9AVO - chains D and A of the 4 polymer chains in the assembly; structure by X-ray diffraction, 3.00 A resolution.

# Chain D
Molecule: Fab Light Chain
Source organism: Homo sapiens
Notes: antibody fragment or engineered binder
Chain sequence (215 residues; each row starts with the number of its first residue; numbering starts at 0):
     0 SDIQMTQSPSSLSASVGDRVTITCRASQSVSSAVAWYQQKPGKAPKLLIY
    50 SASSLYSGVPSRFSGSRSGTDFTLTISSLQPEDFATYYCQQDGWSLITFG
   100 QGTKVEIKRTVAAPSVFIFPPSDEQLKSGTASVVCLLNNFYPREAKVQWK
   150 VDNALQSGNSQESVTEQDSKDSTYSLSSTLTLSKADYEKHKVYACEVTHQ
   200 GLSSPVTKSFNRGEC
Not modelled in the structure: 0-1, 213-214
Disulfide bonds: Cys23-Cys88, Cys134-Cys194

# Chain A
Molecule: Histone chaperone ASF1
Source organism: Homo sapiens
Reference sequence: P32447 (ASF1_YEAST); residues 5-162 here correspond to UniProt positions 2-159 (UniProt number = residue number - 3)
Chain sequence (164 residues; numbered 1 to 164; the number before each row is that of its first residue):
     1 QGSSSIVSLLGIKVLNNPAKFTDPYEFEITFECLESLKHDLEWKLTYVGS
    51 SRSLDHDQELDSILVGPVPVGVNKFVFSADPPSAELIPASELVSVTVILL
   101 SCSYDGREFVRVGYYVNNEYDEEELRENPPAKVQVDHIVRNILAEKPRVT
   151 RFNIVWDNENEGLE
Not modelled in the structure: 35, 158-164
Differences from the reference sequence: expression tag (1-4, 163-164)

# Chain D / chain A interface
Pairs across the interface - 22 pairs, chain D then chain A:
  Ser28(D) - Ser50(A)  hydrogen bond (side chain-backbone)
  Val29(D) - Ser50(A)
  Val29(D) - Val97(A)  hydrophobic
  Ser30(D) - Ser50(A)  hydrogen bond
  Ser30(D) - Asp55(A)  hydrogen bond
  Ser31(D) - Val97(A)
  Ala32(D) - Tyr115(A)
  Arg66(D) - Ser51(A)  hydrogen bond (side chain-backbone)
  Arg66(D) - Leu54(A)  hydrogen bond (side chain-backbone)
  Arg66(D) - Asp55(A)  salt bridge
  Ser67(D) - Arg52(A)
  Gly68(D) - Arg52(A)  hydrogen bond (backbone-backbone)
  Asp91(D) - Tyr115(A)  hydrogen bond (backbone-side chain)
  Asp91(D) - Arg148(A)  salt bridge
  Gly92(D) - Tyr115(A)
  Gly92(D) - Arg148(A)  hydrogen bond (backbone-side chain)
  Trp93(D) - Val95(A)  hydrophobic
  Trp93(D) - Tyr115(A)  hydrophobic
  Trp93(D) - Val116(A)
  Trp93(D) - Asn117(A)
  Trp93(D) - Asn141(A)
  Trp93(D) - Leu143(A)
Also at the interface, not in a pair above, chain A (15 interface residues in all): Val48, Glu91

# Overview
11 residues of chain D and 15 residues of chain A are in contact; the contacts include 8 hydrogen bonds and 2
salt bridges. Polar pairs include Arg66(D)-Asp55(A), Asp91(D)-Arg148(A) and Ser28(D)-Ser50(A).
Chain D is Fab Light Chain and chain A is Histone chaperone ASF1, both from Homo sapiens; the structure, The
crystal structure of an engineered Protein GD with Human Kappa Fab, was determined by X-ray diffraction
together with 9AWE from the same study.
